Entry 4H1W (X-ray diffraction, 3.10 A resolution); this record covers chains A and B.

== Chain A ==
Molecule: SERCA1a
Source organism: Oryctolagus cuniculus
Notes: EC 3.6.3.8
Reference sequence: B6CAM1 (B6CAM1_RABIT); residues 1-994 here = UniProt positions 1-994
Chain sequence (994 residues; numbered 1 to 994; the number before each row is that of its first residue):
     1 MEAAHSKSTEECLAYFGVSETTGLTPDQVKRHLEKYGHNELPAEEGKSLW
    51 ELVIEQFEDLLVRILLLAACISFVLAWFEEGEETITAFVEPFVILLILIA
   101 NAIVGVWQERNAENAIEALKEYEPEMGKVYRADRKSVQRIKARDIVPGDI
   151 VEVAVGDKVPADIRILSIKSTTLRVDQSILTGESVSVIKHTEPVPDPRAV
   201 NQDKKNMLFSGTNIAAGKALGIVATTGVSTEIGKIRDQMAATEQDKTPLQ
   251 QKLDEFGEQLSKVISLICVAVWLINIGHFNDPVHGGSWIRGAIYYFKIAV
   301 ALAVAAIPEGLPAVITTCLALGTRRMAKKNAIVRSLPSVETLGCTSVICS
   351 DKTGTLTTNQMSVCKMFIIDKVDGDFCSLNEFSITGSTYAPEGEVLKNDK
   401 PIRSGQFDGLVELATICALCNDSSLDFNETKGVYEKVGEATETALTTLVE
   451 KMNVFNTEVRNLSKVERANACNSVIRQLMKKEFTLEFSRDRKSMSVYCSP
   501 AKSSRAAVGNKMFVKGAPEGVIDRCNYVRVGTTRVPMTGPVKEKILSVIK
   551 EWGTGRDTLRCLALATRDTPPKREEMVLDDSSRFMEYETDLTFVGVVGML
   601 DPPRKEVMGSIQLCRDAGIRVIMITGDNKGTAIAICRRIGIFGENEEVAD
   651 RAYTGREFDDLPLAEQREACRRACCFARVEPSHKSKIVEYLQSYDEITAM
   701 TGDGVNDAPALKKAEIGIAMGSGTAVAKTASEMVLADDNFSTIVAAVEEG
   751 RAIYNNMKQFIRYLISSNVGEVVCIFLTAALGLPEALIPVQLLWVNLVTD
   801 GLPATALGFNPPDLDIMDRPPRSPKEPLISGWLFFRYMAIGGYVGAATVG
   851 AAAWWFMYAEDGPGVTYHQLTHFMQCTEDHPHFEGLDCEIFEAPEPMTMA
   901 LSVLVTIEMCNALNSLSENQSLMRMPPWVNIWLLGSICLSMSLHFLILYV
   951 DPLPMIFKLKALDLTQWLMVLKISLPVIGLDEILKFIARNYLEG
Disordered / not traced: 80-85, 884-886
Bound ions: Mg2+ site 1: Val304, Glu309; K+: Leu711, Lys712, Ala714, Glu732; Mg2+ site 2: Asn796, Asp800
Small-molecule neighbours: AMP-PCP (ACP; phosphomethylphosphonic acid adenylate ester): Asp351, Lys352, Thr353, Arg560, Ile624, Thr625, Gly626, Asp627

== Chain B ==
Molecule: Sarcolipin
Source organism: Oryctolagus cuniculus
Reference sequence: P42532 (SARCO_RABIT); residues 1-31 here = UniProt positions 1-31
Chain sequence (31 residues; each row starts with the number of its first residue):
     1 MERSTRELCLNFTVVLITVILIWLLVRSYQY
Curated features (UniProtKB/Swiss-Prot):
  - mutagenesis: Val26 (V26A: Slightly reduces inhibition of ATP2A1-mediated calcium uptake), Arg27 (R27A: Nearly abolishes inhibition of ATP2A1-mediated calcium uptake), Ser28 (S28A: Reduces inhibition of ATP2A1-mediated calcium uptake), Tyr29 (Y29A: Reduces inhibition of ATP2A1-mediated calcium uptake), Gln30 (Q30A: Reduces inhibition of ATP2A1-mediated calcium uptake), Tyr31 (Y31A: Nearly abolishes inhibition of ATP2A1-mediated calcium uptake)

== Chain A / chain B interface ==
Contacting residue pairs (33):
  Phe88(A) - Tyr29(B)  hydrophobic
  Val93(A) - Ile22(B)  hydrophobic
  Leu96(A) - Ile22(B)  hydrophobic
  Ala100(A) - Val14(B)
  Ala100(A) - Thr18(B)
  Val104(A) - Asn11(B)
  Trp107(A) - Leu10(B)
  Trp107(A) - Val14(B)  hydrophobic
  Arg324(A) - Met1(B)
  Lys328(A) - Met1(B)
  Trp794(A) - Val19(B)  hydrophobic
  Leu797(A) - Val15(B)  hydrophobic
  Gly801(A) - Asn11(B)  hydrogen bond (backbone-side chain)
  Leu802(A) - Phe12(B)
  Thr805(A) - Glu7(B)
  Thr805(A) - Asn11(B)  hydrogen bond
  Ala806(A) - Leu8(B)  hydrophobic
  Phe809(A) - Ser4(B)
  Phe809(A) - Glu7(B)
  Trp932(A) - Thr5(B)  hydrogen bond
  Trp932(A) - Leu8(B)
  Ser936(A) - Leu8(B)
  Leu939(A) - Leu8(B)  hydrophobic
  Leu939(A) - Phe12(B)  hydrophobic
  Leu943(A) - Val15(B)  hydrophobic
  Leu946(A) - Val19(B)  hydrophobic
  Pro952(A) - Trp23(B)
  Pro952(A) - Val26(B)  hydrophobic
  Leu953(A) - Val19(B)  hydrophobic
  Leu953(A) - Ile22(B)
  Leu953(A) - Trp23(B)  hydrophobic
  Ile956(A) - Ile22(B)  hydrophobic
  Ile956(A) - Val26(B)  hydrophobic
Also at the interface, not in a pair above, chain A (29 interface residues in all): Phe92, Gln108, Asn111, Tyr122, Ser942, Ile947
Also at the interface, not in a pair above, chain B (20 interface residues in all): Arg3, Leu16, Leu21, Leu25

== In short ==
29 residues of chain A and 20 residues of chain B are in contact; the contacts include 3 hydrogen bonds. Polar
contacts include Gly801(A)-Asn11(B), Thr805(A)-Asn11(B) and Trp932(A)-Thr5(B). Bound to chain A: AMP-PCP.
UniProt lists 6 mutagenesis sites on chain B.
Here chain A is SERCA1a and chain B is Sarcolipin, both from Oryctolagus cuniculus. Entry 4H1W (E1 structure
of the (SR) Ca2+-ATPase in complex with Sarcolipin) was determined by X-ray diffraction.
